7X2D - chains A and E of the 5 polymer chains in the assembly; structure by electron microscopy, 3.30 A resolution.

Chain A:
Protein: Guanine nucleotide-binding protein G(s) subunit alpha isoforms short
From: Homo sapiens
Amino-acid sequence (248 residues; each row starts with the number of its first residue; note: 141 numbers in that range are skipped by the numbering (no residue carries them; nothing is unmodelled there)):
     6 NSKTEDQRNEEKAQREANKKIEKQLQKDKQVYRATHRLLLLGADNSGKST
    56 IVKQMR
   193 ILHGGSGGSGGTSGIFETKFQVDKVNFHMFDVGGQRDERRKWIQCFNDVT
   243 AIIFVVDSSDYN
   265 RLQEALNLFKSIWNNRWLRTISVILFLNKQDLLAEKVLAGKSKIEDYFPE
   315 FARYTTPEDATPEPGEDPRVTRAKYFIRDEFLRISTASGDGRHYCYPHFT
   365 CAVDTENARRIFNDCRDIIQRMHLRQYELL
Disordered / not traced: 6-11, 193-205

Chain E:
Protein: Nanobody35
Notes: antibody fragment or engineered binder
Amino-acid sequence (160 residues; row label = number of the first residue in the row; numbers below 1 keep their minus sign (Met-21 is residue -21)):
   -21 MKYLLPTAAAGLLLLAAQPAMAQVQLQESGGGLVQPGGSLRLSCAASGFT
    29 FSNYKMNWVRQAPGKGLEWVSDISQSGASISYTGSVKGRFTISRDNAKNT
    79 LYLQMNSLKPEDTAVYYCARCPAPFTRDCFDVTSTTYAYRGQGTQVTVSS
   129 HHHHHHEPEA
Disordered / not traced: -21 to 0, 129-138
Disulfides: Cys22-Cys96, Cys99-Cys107

Chain A / chain E interface:
Residue-residue contacts - 20 pairs, chain A then chain E:
  Arg228(A) - Thr114(E)  hydrogen bond
  Asp229(A) - Thr111(E)
  Asp229(A) - Ser112(E)  hydrogen bond (side chain-backbone)
  Glu230(A) - Thr111(E)
  Glu230(A) - Thr114(E)
  Arg232(A) - Pro100(E)
  Arg232(A) - Phe108(E)
  Arg232(A) - Tyr115(E)
  Asn254(A) - Lys43(E)
  Gln267(A) - Trp47(E)
  Asn271(A) - Trp47(E)
  Ser275(A) - Asp106(E)
  Ser275(A) - Cys107(E)  hydrogen bond (side chain-backbone)
  Ser275(A) - Phe108(E)
  Asn278(A) - Asp106(E)
  Asn279(A) - Asp106(E)
  Asn279(A) - Phe108(E)
  Arg283(A) - Arg105(E)
  Tyr311(A) - Gly62(E)
  Pro313(A) - Gly62(E)
Interface residues without a listed pair, chain A (19 interface residues in all): Arg231, Ile235, Leu272, Arg280, Glu314, Ser352
Interface residues without a listed pair, chain E (16 interface residues in all): Thr61, Ser63, Lys65, Thr113

Overview:
19 residues of chain A face 16 of chain E across their interface; the contacts include 3 hydrogen bonds. Polar
contacts include Arg228(A)-Thr114(E), Asp229(A)-Ser112(E) and Ser275(A)-Cys107(E).
Chain A is Guanine nucleotide-binding protein G(s) subunit alpha isoforms short (Homo sapiens) and chain E is
Nanobody35; the structure, Cryo-EM structure of the tavapadon-bound D1 dopamine receptor and mini-Gs complex,
was determined by electron microscopy (same publication as 7X2C and 7X2F).
